Entry 3I6P (X-ray diffraction, 2.10 A resolution); this record covers chains A and B of the 6 polymer chains in the assembly.

# Chain A (and B)
Protein: Ethanolamine utilization protein eutM
From: Escherichia coli
Notes: chain B of this document is another copy of the same molecule, construct and numbering; everything in this record applies to it too
UniProtKB: P0ABF4 (EUTM_ECOLI); numbering as in UniProt (aligned over 1-97)
Chain sequence (105 residues; numbered 1 to 105; the number before each row is that of its first residue):
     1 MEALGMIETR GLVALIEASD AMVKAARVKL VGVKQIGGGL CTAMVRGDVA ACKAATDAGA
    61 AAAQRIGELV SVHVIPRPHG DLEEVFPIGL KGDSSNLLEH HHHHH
Not modelled in the structure: 91-105
Sequence notes: expression tag (98-105)

# How chain A and chain B interact
Residue-residue contacts (44):
  G11(A) - E8(B)
  G11(A) - I36(B)
  G11(A) - L40(B)
  L12(A) - E8(B)  hydrogen bond (backbone-side chain)
  L12(A) - K34(B)
  L12(A) - I36(B)
  L12(A) - T42(B)
  L12(A) - F86(B)  hydrophobic
  V13(A) - M6(B)  hydrophobic
  V13(A) - E8(B)  hydrogen bond (backbone-side chain)
  V13(A) - T42(B)
  V13(A) - S71(B)
  V13(A) - H73(B)
  I16(A) - M6(B)  hydrophobic
  I16(A) - F86(B)  hydrophobic
  E17(A) - H73(B)  salt bridge
  E17(A) - I75(B)
  S19(A) - L82(B)
  S19(A) - F86(B)
  D20(A) - I75(B)
  D20(A) - P78(B)
  D20(A) - H79(B)  hydrogen bond (side chain-backbone)
  D20(A) - L82(B)
  V23(A) - H79(B)
  V23(A) - D81(B)
  K24(A) - R77(B)  hydrogen bond (side chain-backbone)
  K29(A) - D81(B)  salt bridge
  K29(A) - E84(B)  salt bridge
  L30(A) - D81(B)  hydrogen bond (backbone-side chain)
  L30(A) - L82(B)  hydrophobic
  V33(A) - V85(B)  hydrophobic
  V33(A) - F86(B)  hydrophobic
  Q35(A) - K34(B)  hydrogen bond
  Q35(A) - Q35(B)  hydrogen bond (side chain-backbone)
  Q35(A) - I36(B)
  G37(A) - I36(B)
  G38(A) - G38(B)
  G39(A) - I36(B)
  G39(A) - G37(B)  hydrogen bond (backbone-backbone)
  G39(A) - G38(B)
  C41(A) - I36(B)  hydrophobic
  I66(A) - S71(B)  hydrogen bond (backbone-side chain)
  I66(A) - H73(B)
  G67(A) - S71(B)
Interface residues without a listed pair, chain A (22 interface residues in all): R10, L15, G32
Interface residues without a listed pair, chain B (25 interface residues in all): L4, I7, M44, V70, I88

# Summary
22 residues of chain A face 25 of chain B across their interface; the contacts include 9 hydrogen bonds and 3
salt bridges. Polar contacts include E17(A)-H73(B), K29(A)-D81(B) and K29(A)-E84(B).
Chain A and chain B are both Ethanolamine utilization protein eutM (Escherichia coli); the structure,
Ethanolamine Utilization Microcompartment Shell Subunit, EutM, was determined by X-ray diffraction together
with 3I71, 3I82, 3I87, 3I96 and 3IA0 from the same study.
